9LNW - chains C and B of the 6 polymer chains in the assembly; structure by X-ray diffraction, 2.55 A resolution.

== Chain C ==
Molecule: Detyrosinated tubulin alpha-1B chain
From: Sus scrofa
Reference sequence: Q2XVP4 (TBA1B_PIG); numbering as in UniProt (aligned over 1-450)
Amino-acid sequence (450 residues; each row starts with the number of its first residue):
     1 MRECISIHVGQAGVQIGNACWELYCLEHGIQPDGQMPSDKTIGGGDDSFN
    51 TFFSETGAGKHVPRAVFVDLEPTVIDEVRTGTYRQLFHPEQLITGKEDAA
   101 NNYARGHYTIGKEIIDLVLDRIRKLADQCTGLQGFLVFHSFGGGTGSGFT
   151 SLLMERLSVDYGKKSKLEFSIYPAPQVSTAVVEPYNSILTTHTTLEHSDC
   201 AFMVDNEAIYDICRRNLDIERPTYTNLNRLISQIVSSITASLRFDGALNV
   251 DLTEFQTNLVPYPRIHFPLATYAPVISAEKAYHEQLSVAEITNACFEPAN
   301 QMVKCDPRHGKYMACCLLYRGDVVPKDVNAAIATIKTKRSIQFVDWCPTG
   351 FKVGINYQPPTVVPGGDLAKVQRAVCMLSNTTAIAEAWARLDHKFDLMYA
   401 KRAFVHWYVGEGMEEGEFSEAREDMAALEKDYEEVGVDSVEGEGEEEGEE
Unresolved in the structure: 441-450
Ion coordination: Ca2+: Asp39, Thr41, Asp47, Glu55
Ligand contacts:
  - 10'-bromovinblastine (A1EPS): Leu248, Tyr319, Pro325, Val328, Asn329, Ile332, Ala333, Lys336, Phe351, Val353, Gly354, Ile355
  - GTP (guanosine-5'-triphosphate): Gly10, Gln11, Ala12, Gln15, Asp69, Asp98, Ala99, Ala100, Asn101, Ser140, Gly143, Gly144, Thr145, Gly146, Ile171, Val177, Ser178, Thr179, Glu183, Asn206, Tyr224, Leu227, Asn228, Ile231
UniProt features mapped onto this chain:
  - motif: Met1 to Cys4 (MREC motif)
  - active site: Glu254
  - binding site (GTP): Gly10, Gln11, Ala12, Gln15, Glu71, Ala99, Ser140, Gly143, Gly144, Thr145, Gly146, Thr179, Glu183, Asn206, Tyr224, Asn228, Leu252
  - binding site (Mg(2+)): Glu71
  - modified residue: Lys40 (N6,N6,N6-trimethyllysine), Ser48 (Phosphoserine), Ser232 (Phosphoserine), Tyr282 (3'-nitrotyrosine), Arg339 (Omega-N-methylarginine), Ser439 (Phosphoserine), Glu443 (5-glutamyl polyglutamate), Glu445 (5-glutamyl polyglutamate)
  - cross-link (Glycyl lysine isopeptide (Lys-Gly)): Lys326 (interchain with G-Cter in ubiquitin), Lys370 (interchain with G-Cter in ubiquitin)

== Chain B ==
Molecule: Tubulin beta chain
From: Sus scrofa
Reference sequence: A0A8D1UIR5 (A0A8D1UIR5_PIG); the author numbering skips numbers that UniProt does not, so the offset changes along the chain: 1-42 = UniProt 1-42; 45-360 = UniProt 43-358; 369-455 = UniProt 359-445
Amino-acid sequence (445 residues; each row starts with the number of its first residue; note: 10 numbers in that range are skipped by the numbering (no residue carries them; nothing is unmodelled there)):
     1 MREIVHIQAGQCGNQIGAKFWEVISDEHGIDPTGSYHGDSDL
    45 QLERINVYYNEATGNKYVPRAILVDLEPGTMDSVRSGPFGQIFRPDNFVF
    95 GQSGAGNNWAKGHYTEGAELVDSVLDVVRKESESCDCLQGFQLTHSLGGG
   145 TGSGMGTLLISKIREEYPDRIMNTFSVMPSPKVSDTVVEPYNATLSVHQL
   195 VENTDETYCIDNEALYDICFRTLKLTTPTYGDLNHLVSATMSGVTTCLRF
   245 PGQLNADLRKLAVNMVPFPRLHFFMPGFAPLTSRGSQQYRALTVPELTQQ
   295 MFDSKNMMAACDPRHGRYLTVAAIFRGRMSMKEVDEQMLNVQNKNSSYFV
   345 EWIPNNVKTAVCDIPP
   369 RGLKMSATFIGNSTAIQELFKRISEQFTAMFRRKAFLHWYTGEGMDEMEF
   419 TEAESNMNDLVSEYQQYQDATADEQGEFEEEEGEDEA
Unresolved in the structure: 439-455
Ligand contacts:
  - 10'-bromovinblastine (A1EPS): Pro175, Lys176, Val177, Ser178, Asp179, Tyr210, Phe214, Thr220, Thr221, Pro222, Thr223, Tyr224, Leu227
  - GDP (guanosine-5'-diphosphate): Gly10, Gln11, Cys12, Gln15, Ile16, Asp69, Asn101, Ser140, Gly142, Gly143, Gly144, Thr145, Gly146, Ser147, Val171, Pro173, Val177, Ser178, Glu183, Asn206, Leu209, Tyr224, Leu227, Asn228

== Interface between chain C and chain B ==
Pairs across the interface - 34 pairs, chain C then chain B:
  Met1(C) with Gln96(B)
  Glu254(C) with Asn101(B)
  Gln256(C) with Trp407(B)
  Thr257(C) with Val182(B); Phe404(B); Trp407(B), hydrogen bond (backbone-side chain)
  Asn258(C) with Asp179(B), hydrogen bond (side chain-backbone); Thr180(B); Val181(B), hydrogen bond (side chain-backbone); Phe404(B)
  Val260(C) with Phe404(B); His406(B), hydrogen bond (backbone-side chain); Trp407(B), hydrogen bond (backbone-side chain)
  Pro261(C) with Phe404(B), hydrogen bond (backbone-backbone); His406(B)
  Tyr262(C) with Arg401(B), hydrogen bond (side chain-backbone); Lys402(B); Ala403(B)
  Pro263(C) with His406(B)
  Trp346(C) with Ala397(B); Met398(B); Arg401(B); Ala403(B), hydrophobic; Phe404(B), hydrophobic
  Thr349(C) with Pro175(B)
  Phe351(C) with Asp179(B)
  Lys352(C) with Asp179(B), salt bridge; Thr180(B), hydrogen bond
  Val353(C) with Asp179(B), hydrogen bond (backbone-side chain)
  Glu434(C) with Arg401(B), hydrogen bond (backbone-side chain)
  Val435(C) with Arg401(B)
  Val437(C) with Arg401(B), hydrogen bond (backbone-side chain)
  Asp438(C) with Arg401(B)
  Ser439(C) with Arg401(B), hydrogen bond
Other interface residues (no listed pair), chain C (21 interface residues in all): Asp345, Pro348
Other interface residues (no listed pair), chain B (17 interface residues in all): Arg400, Leu405

== Summary ==
Chain C and chain B form an interface of 21 and 17 residues respectively; the contacts include 12 hydrogen
bonds and 1 salt bridge. Among the polar pairs are Lys352(C)-Asp179(B), Thr257(C)-Trp407(B) and
Asn258(C)-Asp179(B). 10'-bromovinblastine is bound between chain C and chain B.
Here chain C is Detyrosinated tubulin alpha-1B chain and chain B is Tubulin beta chain, both from Sus scrofa.
Entry 9LNW (Crystal structure of T2R-TTL-YQVB8 Complex) was determined by X-ray diffraction.
